8ABM - chains C and D of the 20 polymer chains in the assembly; structure by electron microscopy, 2.80 A resolution.

== Chain C ==
Protein: Cytochrome b
From: Yarrowia lipolytica
UniProt: Q9B6D0 (CYB_YARLI); numbering as in UniProt (aligned over 1-385)
Chain sequence (385 residues; row label = number of the first residue in the row):
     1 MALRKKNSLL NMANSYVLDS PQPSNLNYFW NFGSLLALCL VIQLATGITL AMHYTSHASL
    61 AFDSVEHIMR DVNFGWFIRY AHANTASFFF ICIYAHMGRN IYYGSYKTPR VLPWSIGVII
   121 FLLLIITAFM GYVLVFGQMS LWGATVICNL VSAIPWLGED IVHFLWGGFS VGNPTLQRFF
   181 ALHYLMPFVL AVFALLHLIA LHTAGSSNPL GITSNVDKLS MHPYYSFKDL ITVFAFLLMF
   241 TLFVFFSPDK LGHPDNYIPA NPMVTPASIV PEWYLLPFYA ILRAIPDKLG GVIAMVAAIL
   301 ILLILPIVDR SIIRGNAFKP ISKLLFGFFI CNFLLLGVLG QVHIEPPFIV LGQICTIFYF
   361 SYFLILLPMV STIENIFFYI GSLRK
Not modelled in the structure: 384-385
UniProt features mapped onto this chain:
  - binding site (heme b): His82, His96, His183, His197
  - binding site (a ubiquinone): His202
Metal / ion sites: heme Fe site 1: His82, His183; heme Fe site 2: His96, His197
Ligand contacts:
  - heme (HEM), molecule 1: Trp30, Gly33, Ser34, Leu36, Ala37, Leu40, Phe89, Ile93, His96, Met97, Arg99, Asn100, Ser105, Arg110, Pro113, Trp114, Gly117, Val118, Ile120, Phe121, Leu190, Ala194, His197, Leu198, Leu201, Ser206, Ser207
  - heme (HEM), molecule 2: Leu40, Gln43, Leu44, Gly47, Ile48, Leu50, Ala51, Tyr54, Val65, Arg79, His82, Ala83, Ala86, Phe89, Leu124, Thr127, Ala128, Gly131, Tyr132, Leu134, Val135, Phe180, His183, Tyr184, Pro187, Leu190, Tyr274
  - 1,2-diacyl-sn-glycero-3-phosphocholine (PC1): Asn27, Phe29, Tyr94, Ala95, Gly98, Arg99, Tyr102, Tyr103, Pro209, Leu210, Ala317, Lys323, Phe326, Gly327, Ile330, Cys331, Phe333
  - phosphatidylethanolamine (PTY), molecule 1: Ser34, Ala37, Leu38, His222, Pro223, Ser226, Phe227, Asp229, Leu230, Val233, Phe234
  - phosphatidylethanolamine (PTY), molecule 2: Ile42, Phe74, Phe77, Phe234, Leu237, Phe240, Phe245

== Chain D ==
Protein: YALI0A17468p
From: Yarrowia lipolytica
UniProt: Q6CGP7 (Q6CGP7_YARLI); residues 1-330 here = UniProt positions 1-330
Chain sequence (330 residues; each row starts with the number of its first residue):
     1 MRRRRIGVWP ENRRVSRLWV SLSPRSCVTC PVPTNQNPPI NNHHTPILTQ MFKAIPLRQA
    61 LLGISSAVCA GATTTYYYTT KAEAMTAAEH GLHPAEYPWP QNGMLSTFDH ASLRRGYQVY
   121 KEVCAACHSL DRIAWRNLVG VTHTTDEAKA FAEELEYDDE PDDEGNPRKR PGKLADYIPG
   181 PYPNEQAARA ANQGALPPDL SLIAKARHGG ADYIFALLTG YPDEPPAGVV LAPGMNYNPY
   241 FPGGGIGMAR TLFDGVVEYE DGTPATTSQM AKDVAAFLTW AAEPEHDERK KLGLKAIIVI
   301 SAMLGLSVYI KKFKWSPIKN RKFIYNPPKN
Not modelled in the structure: 1-84, 329-330
Metal / ion sites: heme c Fe: His128, Met248
Ligand contacts:
  - heme c (HEC): Val119, Val123, Cys124, Cys127, His128, Asn192, Ala195, Leu196, Pro197, Pro198, Leu200, Ile203, Arg207, Tyr213, Ile214, Leu217, Leu218, Phe241, Ile246, Gly247, Met248, Thr251, Leu252, Val274, Leu278
  - phosphatidylethanolamine (PTY): Leu292, Lys295, Ala296, Val299, Ile300, Met303

== Chain C / chain D interface ==
Pairs across the interface (71; chain C residue first):
  Ser24(C) with Trp315(D); Arg321(D)
  Tyr28(C) with Lys311(D)
  Phe62(C) with Arg132(D); Leu202(D), hydrophobic
  Asp63(C) with Arg132(D), salt bridge
  Glu66(C) with Leu202(D)
  Met69(C) with Lys205(D)
  Arg70(C) with Arg132(D); Ile133(D); Ser201(D), hydrogen bond (side chain-backbone); Leu202(D); Ala281(D), hydrogen bond (side chain-backbone); Ala282(D); Pro284(D)
  Asp71(C) with Arg136(D), salt bridge
  Phe74(C) with Leu292(D), hydrophobic
  Trp76(C) with Glu285(D); Arg289(D); Leu292(D), hydrophobic
  Tyr80(C) with Lys205(D), hydrogen bond; Glu285(D)
  Asp217(C) with Arg321(D), salt bridge
  Leu219(C) with Trp315(D), hydrophobic; Ile318(D), hydrophobic
  Tyr224(C) with Lys314(D); Trp315(D), hydrogen bond (backbone-side chain); Ile318(D), hydrophobic
  Tyr225(C) with Trp315(D), hydrophobic
  Phe227(C) with Ile310(D), hydrophobic; Lys314(D)
  Lys228(C) with Lys311(D)
  Ile231(C) with Leu304(D); Ser307(D); Val308(D), hydrophobic; Lys311(D)
  Phe234(C) with Ile300(D); Met303(D), hydrophobic; Leu304(D), hydrophobic
  Ala235(C) with Leu304(D)
  Leu237(C) with Ile300(D)
  Leu238(C) with Ile297(D), hydrophobic; Ile300(D), hydrophobic; Ser301(D)
  Thr241(C) with Ala296(D); Ile297(D); Ile300(D)
  Leu242(C) with Ile297(D), hydrophobic
  Phe245(C) with Arg289(D), hydrogen bond (backbone-side chain); Leu292(D), hydrophobic; Gly293(D)
  Phe246(C) with Met104(D); Lys290(D); Gly293(D); Leu294(D); Ile297(D), hydrophobic
  Pro248(C) with Arg289(D)
  Asp249(C) with Lys205(D), salt bridge
  His253(C) with His208(D)
  Pro254(C) with Lys205(D); Ala206(D); Arg207(D); His208(D)
  Tyr257(C) with Leu202(D); Lys205(D), hydrogen bond; Ala206(D), hydrophobic
  Ile258(C) with Ala206(D), hydrophobic; Arg207(D)
  His343(C) with Met85(D), hydrogen bond; His90(D), hydrogen bond
  Glu345(C) with Met85(D), hydrogen bond (side chain-backbone)
Interface residues without a listed pair, chain C (38 interface residues in all): Leu230, Val244, Asp255, Pro259
Interface residues without a listed pair, chain D (36 interface residues in all): Tyr177

== In short ==
The interface between chain C and chain D involves 38 residues on one side and 36 on the other; the contacts
include 9 hydrogen bonds and 4 salt bridges. Polar contacts include Asp63(C)-Arg132(D), Asp71(C)-Arg136(D) and
Asp217(C)-Arg321(D).
Chain C is Cytochrome b and chain D is YALI0A17468p, both from Yarrowia lipolytica; the structure, Complex
III2 from Yarrowia lipolytica, apo, b-position, was determined by electron microscopy (same publication as
8AB6, 8AB7, 8AB8, 8AB9, 8ABA, 8ABB and 11 further entries).
